PDB entry 3N4R | X-ray diffraction, 2.60 A resolution | chains A and B

[Chain A (and B)]
Molecule: Monopolin complex subunit CSM1
Organism: Saccharomyces cerevisiae
Notes: fragment: C-terminal domain (residues 69-181); chain B of this document is another copy of the same molecule, construct and numbering; everything in this record applies to it too
UniProt: P25651 (CSM1_YEAST); numbering as in UniProt (aligned over 69-181)
Sequence (116 residues; numbered 66 to 181; the number before each row is that of its first residue):
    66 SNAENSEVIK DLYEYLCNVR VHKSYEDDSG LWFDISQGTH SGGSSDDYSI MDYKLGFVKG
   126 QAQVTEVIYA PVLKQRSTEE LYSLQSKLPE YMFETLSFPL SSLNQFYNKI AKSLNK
Unresolved in the structure: 66-69, 91-93, 105-112, 124-130, 181 (chain B: 66-69, 105-112, 126-130, 181)
Construct notes: expression tag (66-68); engineered mutation Mse157 (Leu in P25651)
Modified / non-standard residues: Mse116 (selenomethionine; parent Met); Mse157 (selenomethionine; parent Met)
Small-molecule neighbours: malonate ion (MLI): Tyr156, Phe163, Ser167, Phe171
From the paper describing this entry:
  - mutagenesis - Y156E, L161D, L161K: decreased binding to Dsn1
  - mutagenesis - Y156E, L161D, L161K: decreased binding to Mif2
  - mutagenesis - Y156E, L161D, L161K: unchanged binding to Mam1
  - mutagenesis - K174E: decreased binding to Tof2
  - mutagenesis - Y156E, L161D: decreased localization to Lrs4

[Interface between chain A and chain B]
Residue-residue contacts (40; chain A residue first):
  Asn70(A) - Ser89(B)  hydrogen bond
  Ser71(A) - Ser71(B)
  Val73(A) - Leu96(B)  hydrophobic
  Val73(A) - Phe98(B)  hydrophobic
  Lys75(A) - Ile74(B)
  Leu77(A) - Phe98(B)  hydrophobic
  Leu77(A) - Ile100(B)  hydrophobic
  Leu77(A) - Phe122(B)  hydrophobic
  Tyr78(A) - Tyr78(B)  hydrophobic
  Tyr78(A) - Val84(B)
  Tyr78(A) - Arg85(B)
  Tyr78(A) - Val86(B)  hydrogen bond (side chain-backbone)
  Tyr80(A) - Leu168(B)  hydrophobic
  Tyr80(A) - Asn169(B)
  Leu81(A) - Val84(B)  hydrophobic
  Leu81(A) - Leu168(B)
  Leu81(A) - Asn169(B)  hydrogen bond (backbone-side chain)
  Leu81(A) - Tyr172(B)
  Cys82(A) - Cys82(B)  hydrophobic
  Cys82(A) - Asn169(B)
  Cys82(A) - Tyr172(B)
  Asn83(A) - Asn169(B)
  Val84(A) - Tyr78(B)  hydrogen bond (backbone-side chain)
  Val84(A) - Cys82(B)  hydrophobic
  Arg85(A) - Tyr78(B)
  Val86(A) - Ile74(B)  hydrophobic
  Val86(A) - Leu77(B)  hydrophobic
  Val86(A) - Tyr78(B)  hydrogen bond (backbone-side chain)
  Phe98(A) - Leu77(B)  hydrophobic
  Ile100(A) - Leu77(B)  hydrophobic
  Phe122(A) - Leu77(B)  hydrophobic
  Leu165(A) - Tyr80(B)  hydrophobic
  Leu168(A) - Tyr80(B)
  Leu168(A) - Leu81(B)  hydrophobic
  Asn169(A) - Tyr80(B)  hydrogen bond (backbone-backbone)
  Asn169(A) - Leu81(B)  hydrogen bond (side chain-backbone)
  Asn169(A) - Cys82(B)
  Asn169(A) - Asn83(B)  hydrogen bond
  Tyr172(A) - Leu81(B)
  Tyr172(A) - Tyr172(B)
Interface residues without a listed pair, chain A (24 interface residues in all): Ile74, Ser89, Tyr118, Leu120
Interface residues without a listed pair, chain B (23 interface residues in all): Val73, Lys75, Leu120, Leu165

[Summary]
24 residues of chain A face 23 of chain B across their interface; the contacts include 8 hydrogen bonds. Polar
pairs include Asn70(A)-Ser89(B), Tyr78(A)-Val86(B) and Leu81(A)-Asn169(B). The paper reports that Y156E, L161D
and L161K of chain A reduce binding to Dsn1; Y156E, L161D and L161K of chain A reduce binding to Mif2.
Chain A and chain B are both Monopolin complex subunit CSM1 (Saccharomyces cerevisiae); the structure,
Structure of Csm1 C-terminal domain, R3 form, was determined by X-ray diffraction, deposited together with
3N4S, 3N4X and 3N7N.
